Entry 8Q4H (electron microscopy, 2.83 A resolution); this record covers chains C and D of the 4 polymer chains in the assembly.

# Chain C (and D)
Protein: Probable tetrachloroethene reductive dehalogenase membrane anchor protein
From: Desulfitobacterium hafniense TCE1
Notes: chain D of this document is another copy of the same molecule, construct and numbering; everything in this record applies to it too
UniProt: Q8GJ30 (PCEB2_DESHA); residues 1-89 here = UniProt positions 1-89
Amino-acid sequence (89 residues; row label = number of the first residue in the row):
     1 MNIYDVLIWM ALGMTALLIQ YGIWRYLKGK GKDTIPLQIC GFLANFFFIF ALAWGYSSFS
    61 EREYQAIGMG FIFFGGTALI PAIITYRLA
What the authors report for this chain:
  - catalytic residues: Glu61, Glu63 (proposed by the authors, not directly observed)

# How chain C and chain D interact
Pairs across the interface - 14 pairs, chain C then chain D:
  Val6(C) - Trp9(D)
  Trp9(C) - Val6(D)
  Trp9(C) - Trp9(D)  hydrophobic
  Trp9(C) - Met10(D)
  Met10(C) - Trp9(D)
  Met10(C) - Gly13(D)
  Gly13(C) - Met10(D)
  Gly13(C) - Met14(D)
  Met14(C) - Gly13(D)
  Met14(C) - Leu17(D)
  Leu17(C) - Met14(D)
  Leu17(C) - Leu17(D)  hydrophobic
  Leu17(C) - Leu18(D)  hydrophobic
  Leu18(C) - Leu17(D)  hydrophobic
Also at the interface, not in a pair above, chain C (8 interface residues in all): Met1
Also at the interface, not in a pair above, chain D (8 interface residues in all): Met1

# In short
The chain C/chain D interface involves 8 residues from each chain. The paper reports catalytic residues
Glu61(C) and Glu63(C).
Both chains are Probable tetrachloroethene reductive dehalogenase membrane anchor protein (Desulfitobacterium
hafniense TCE1). Entry 8Q4H (a membrane-bound menaquinol:organohalide oxidoreductase complex RDH complex) was
determined by electron microscopy.
